PDB entry 1N56 | X-ray diffraction, 2.40 A resolution | chains D and A of the 3 polymer chains in the assembly

== Chain D ==
Molecule: 17-nt DNA strand
Sequence (17 nucleotides; row label = number of the first residue in the row):
  1902 TCATXAGTCC TTCCCCC
Modified / non-standard residues: 3DR (1',2'-dideoxyribofuranose-5'-phosphate) at position 1906

== Chain A ==
Molecule: DNA polymerase IV
From: Sulfolobus solfataricus
Reference sequence: Q97W02 (DPO42_SULSO); residue numbers follow UniProt; this construct covers 1-352
Chain sequence (352 residues; each row starts with the number of its first residue):
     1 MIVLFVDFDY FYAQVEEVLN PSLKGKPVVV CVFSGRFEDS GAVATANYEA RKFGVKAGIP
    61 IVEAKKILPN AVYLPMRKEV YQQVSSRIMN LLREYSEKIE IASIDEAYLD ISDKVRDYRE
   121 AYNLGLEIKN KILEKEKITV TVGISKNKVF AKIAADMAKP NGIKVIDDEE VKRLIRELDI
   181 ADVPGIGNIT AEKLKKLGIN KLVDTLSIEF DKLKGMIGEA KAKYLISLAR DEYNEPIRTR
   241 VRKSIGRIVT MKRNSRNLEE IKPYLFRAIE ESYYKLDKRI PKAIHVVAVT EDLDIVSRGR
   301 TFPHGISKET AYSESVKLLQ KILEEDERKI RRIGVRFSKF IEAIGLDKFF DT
Unresolved in the structure: 342-352
UniProt features mapped onto this chain:
  - active site: Glu-106
  - binding site (Mg(2+)): Asp-7, Asp-105
  - site: Tyr-12 (Substrate discrimination)
  - mutagenesis: Asp-105 to Glu-106 (Loss of function), Glu-342 to Thr-352 (Almost complete loss of interaction with PCNA)
Reported in the primary citation:
  - catalytic residues: Asp-7, Asp-105, Glu-106
  - binding site for the 14-nt DNA strand: Arg-240

== How chain D and chain A interact ==
Residue-residue contacts - 30 pairs, chain D then chain A:
  DT1902(D) / Phe-37(A)  sugar contact
  DC1903(D) / Phe-37(A)  phosphate contact
  DC1903(D) / Pro-60(A)  sugar contact
  DA1904(D) / Phe-37(A)  phosphate contact
  DA1904(D) / Ser-40(A)  phosphate contact
  DA1904(D) / Gly-41(A)  hydrogen bond to the phosphate
  DA1904(D) / Leu-293(A)  base contact
  DA1904(D) / Arg-331(A)  salt bridge to the phosphate
  DT1905(D) / Val-32(A)  phosphate contact
  DT1905(D) / Ala-42(A)  base contact
  DT1905(D) / Gly-58(A)  base contact
  DT1905(D) / Arg-331(A)  salt bridge to the phosphate
  DT1905(D) / Arg-332(A)  salt bridge to the phosphate
  3DR_1906(D) / Ile-248(A)  phosphate contact
  3DR_1906(D) / Thr-250(A)  hydrogen bond to the phosphate
  3DR_1906(D) / Arg-332(A)  salt bridge to the phosphate
  DA1907(D) / Arg-247(A)  salt bridge to the phosphate
  DA1907(D) / Ile-248(A)  hydrogen bond to the phosphate
  DA1907(D) / Arg-336(A)  sugar contact
  DG1908(D) / Arg-242(A)  salt bridge to the phosphate
  DG1908(D) / Ser-244(A)  sugar contact
  DG1908(D) / Gly-246(A)  hydrogen bond to the phosphate
  DG1908(D) / Arg-336(A)  salt bridge to the phosphate
  DT1909(D) / Arg-242(A)  phosphate contact
  DT1909(D) / Lys-243(A)  hydrogen bond to the phosphate
  DT1909(D) / Ser-244(A)  hydrogen bond to the phosphate
  DC1910(D) / Lys-243(A)  salt bridge to the phosphate
  DC1911(D) / Ala-220(A)  sugar contact
  DT1912(D) / Gly-218(A)  phosphate contact
  DT1912(D) / Glu-219(A)  phosphate contact
Interface residues without a listed pair, chain A (25 interface residues in all): Ser-34, Val-241, Ile-245, Lys-275

== Overview ==
The interface between chain D and chain A involves 11 residues on one side and 25 on the other, with 6
hydrogen bonds and 8 salt bridges. Polar contacts include DA1904(D)/Gly-41(A), 3DR_1906(D)/Thr-250(A) and
DA1907(D)/Ile-248(A). From the paper: catalytic residues Asp-7(A), Asp-105(A) and Glu-106(A); a binding site
for the 14-nt DNA strand at Arg-240(A).
Chain D is a 17-nt DNA strand and chain A is DNA polymerase IV (Sulfolobus solfataricus); the structure,
Y-family DNA polymerase Dpo4 in complex with DNA containing abasic lesion, was determined by X-ray
diffraction, deposited together with 1S0N, 1S0O and 1S10.
